PDB entry 3VXR | X-ray diffraction, 2.40 A resolution | chains D and E of the 5 polymer chains in the assembly

== Chain D ==
Protein: H27-14 TCR alpha chain
From: Homo sapiens
Amino-acid sequence (207 residues; each row starts with the number of its first residue; numbering starts at 0):
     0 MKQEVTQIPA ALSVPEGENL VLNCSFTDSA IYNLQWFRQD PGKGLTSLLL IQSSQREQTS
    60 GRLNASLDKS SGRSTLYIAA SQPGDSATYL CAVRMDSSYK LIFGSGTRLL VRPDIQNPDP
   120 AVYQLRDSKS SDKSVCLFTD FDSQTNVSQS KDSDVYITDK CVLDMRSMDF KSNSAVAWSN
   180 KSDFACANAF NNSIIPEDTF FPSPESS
Disordered / not traced: 0, 195-206
Disulfides: C23-C90, C135-C185
From the paper describing this entry:
  - conformationally variable residues (side-chain flip): R93, Y98

== Chain E ==
Protein: H27-14 TCR beta chain
From: Homo sapiens
Amino-acid sequence (244 residues; each row starts with the number of its first residue; numbering starts at 0):
     0 MDTGVSQNPR HKITKRGQNV TFRCDPISEH NRLYWYRQTL GQGPEFLTYF QNEAQLEKSR
    60 LLSDRFSAER PKGSFSTLEI QRTEQGDSAM YLCASSSWDT GELFFGEGSR LTVLEDLKNV
   120 FPPEVAVFEP SEAEISHTQK ATLVCLATGF YPDHVELSWW VNGKEVHSGV CTDPQPLKEQ
   180 PALNDSRYAL SSRLRVSATF WQNPRNHFRC QVQFYGLSEN DEWTQDRAKP VTQIVSAEAW
   240 GRAD
Disordered / not traced: 0-1
Disulfides: C23-C92, C144-C209
From the paper describing this entry:
  - conformationally variable residues: R31

== How chain D and chain E interact ==
Contacting residue pairs (92; chain D residue first):
  Q34(D) - E101(E)
  Q34(D) - L102(E)  hydrogen bond (side chain-backbone)
  F36(D) - L102(E)
  F36(D) - F104(E)  hydrophobic
  Q38(D) - Q37(E)  hydrogen bond
  G41(D) - M89(E)
  K42(D) - R9(E)
  K42(D) - E106(E)  salt bridge
  G43(D) - G105(E)
  G43(D) - E106(E)  hydrogen bond (backbone-backbone)
  L44(D) - F104(E)
  S46(D) - E101(E)  hydrogen bond
  S46(D) - L102(E)
  L49(D) - T99(E)
  Q51(D) - T99(E)
  R93(D) - Y33(E)  hydrogen bond
  R93(D) - G100(E)  hydrogen bond (side chain-backbone)
  R93(D) - L102(E)
  S97(D) - E56(E)  hydrogen bond
  Y98(D) - R31(E)
  Y98(D) - Y33(E)
  Y98(D) - Y48(E)
  K99(D) - Y35(E)
  K99(D) - F45(E)
  K99(D) - E56(E)  salt bridge
  L100(D) - Y35(E)  hydrogen bond (backbone-side chain)
  L100(D) - L102(E)  hydrophobic
  F102(D) - Y35(E)  hydrophobic
  F102(D) - P43(E)
  F102(D) - F104(E)  hydrophobic
  G103(D) - G42(E)
  S104(D) - G42(E)
  D118(D) - H136(E)  salt bridge
  Y122(D) - S130(E)
  Y122(D) - A132(E)
  Y122(D) - E133(E)
  Y122(D) - H136(E)
  Y122(D) - T137(E)
  Q123(D) - S130(E)
  L124(D) - F127(E)
  L124(D) - E128(E)
  L124(D) - T141(E)
  L124(D) - V143(E)  hydrophobic
  R125(D) - F127(E)
  R125(D) - E128(E)  hydrogen bond (backbone-backbone)
  D126(D) - A125(E)
  D126(D) - V126(E)
  D126(D) - F127(E)
  S127(D) - V126(E)  hydrogen bond (side chain-backbone)
  S127(D) - E128(E)
  S127(D) - E237(E)  hydrogen bond (side chain-backbone)
  S127(D) - A238(E)
  K128(D) - E237(E)
  K132(D) - F127(E)
  S133(D) - F127(E)
  V134(D) - F127(E)  hydrophobic
  L136(D) - T141(E)
  T138(D) - R194(E)
  D139(D) - T137(E)
  D139(D) - R194(E)  salt bridge
  Y155(D) - E178(E)
  T157(D) - D172(E)  hydrogen bond
  T157(D) - S190(E)
  C160(D) - C170(E)  disulfide
  C160(D) - T171(E)  hydrogen bond (side chain-backbone)
  C160(D) - R192(E)
  V161(D) - C170(E)
  L162(D) - G168(E)
  L162(D) - V169(E)
  L162(D) - C170(E)  hydrophobic
  L162(D) - R194(E)
  D163(D) - S167(E)
  D163(D) - G168(E)  hydrogen bond (backbone-backbone)
  M164(D) - K139(E)
  M164(D) - S167(E)
  M164(D) - G168(E)
  M164(D) - R194(E)
  M164(D) - V195(E)
  M164(D) - S196(E)
  R165(D) - H166(E)
  R165(D) - S167(E)  hydrogen bond (backbone-side chain)
  M167(D) - S196(E)
  F169(D) - K139(E)
  F169(D) - R194(E)
  S171(D) - R194(E)  hydrogen bond
  S173(D) - R192(E)  hydrogen bond
  A174(D) - R192(E)
  V175(D) - S190(E)
  V175(D) - R192(E)
  W177(D) - L145(E)  hydrophobic
  W177(D) - L176(E)  hydrophobic
  W177(D) - A188(E)  hydrophobic
Other interface residues (no listed pair), chain D (52 interface residues in all): P40, L89, I156, D158, S166
Other interface residues (no listed pair), chain E (55 interface residues in all): G40, Q41, L91, F103, P129, P173, W239
Disulfides between the chains: C160(D)-C170(E)
Interface features reported in the paper:
  - specific contacts: R93(D)-G100(E) (hydrogen bond)

== Overview ==
52 residues of chain D and 55 residues of chain E are in contact, with 1 disulfide bond, 17 hydrogen bonds and
4 salt bridges. Among the polar pairs are K42(D)-E106(E), K99(D)-E56(E) and D118(D)-H136(E). The paper
describes a hydrogen bond between R93(D) and G100(E). From the paper: conformational variability at R93(D),
Y98(D) and R31(E).
Here chain D is H27-14 TCR alpha chain and chain E is H27-14 TCR beta chain, both from Homo sapiens. Entry
3VXR (The complex between H27-14 TCR and HLA-A24 bound to HIV-1 Nef134-10(wt) peptide) was determined by X-ray
diffraction together with 3VXM, 3VXN, 3VXO, 3VXP, 3VXQ, 3VXS and 3 further entries from the same study.
